PDB entry 5T7G | X-ray diffraction, 1.96 A resolution | chains A and P of the 3 polymer chains in the assembly

# Chain A
Molecule: H-2 class I histocompatibility antigen, D-D alpha chain
Source organism: Mus musculus
UniProtKB: P01900 (HA12_MOUSE); residues 2-276 here correspond to UniProt positions 26-300 (UniProt number = residue number + 24)
Sequence (275 residues; numbered 2 to 276; the number before each row is that of its first residue):
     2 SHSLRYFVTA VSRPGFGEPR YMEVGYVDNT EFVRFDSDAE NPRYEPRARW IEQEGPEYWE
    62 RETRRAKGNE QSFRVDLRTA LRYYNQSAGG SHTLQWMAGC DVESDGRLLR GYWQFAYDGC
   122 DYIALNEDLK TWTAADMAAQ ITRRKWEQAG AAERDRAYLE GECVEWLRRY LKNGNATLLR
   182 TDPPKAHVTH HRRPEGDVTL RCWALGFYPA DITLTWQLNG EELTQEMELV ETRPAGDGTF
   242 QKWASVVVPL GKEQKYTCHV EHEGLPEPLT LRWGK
Disordered / not traced: 275-276
Disulfide bonds: Cys101-Cys164, Cys203-Cys259
Curated features (UniProtKB/Swiss-Prot):
  - region: Gly275, Lys276 (Connecting peptide)
  - glycosylation (N-linked (GlcNAc...) asparagine): Asn86, Asn176

# Chain P
Molecule: Peptide (PT9) of HIV gp120 MN isolate (IGPGRAFYT)
Source organism: Human immunodeficiency virus type 1 group M subtype B (isolate MN)
Sequence (9 residues; numbered 1 to 9; the number before each row is that of its first residue):
     1 IGPGRAFYT

# Chain A / chain P interface
Contacting residue pairs (39):
  Tyr7(A) with Ile1(P), hydrogen bond (side chain-backbone); Gly2(P), hydrogen bond (side chain-backbone); Pro3(P)
  Tyr59(A) with Ile1(P), hydrophobic
  Arg62(A) with Ile1(P)
  Glu63(A) with Ile1(P); Gly2(P), hydrogen bond (side chain-backbone)
  Arg66(A) with Gly2(P); Pro3(P), hydrogen bond (side chain-backbone)
  Asn70(A) with Pro3(P), hydrogen bond (side chain-backbone); Gly4(P); Arg5(P), hydrogen bond (side chain-backbone)
  Ser73(A) with Tyr8(P)
  Phe74(A) with Arg5(P)
  Val76(A) with Tyr8(P), hydrophobic
  Asp77(A) with Arg5(P), salt bridge; Tyr8(P); Thr9(P), hydrogen bond (side chain-backbone)
  Thr80(A) with Thr9(P)
  Tyr84(A) with Thr9(P), hydrogen bond (side chain-backbone)
  Trp97(A) with Pro3(P), hydrophobic; Arg5(P)
  Ala99(A) with Pro3(P), hydrophobic
  Trp114(A) with Pro3(P), hydrophobic; Gly4(P)
  Phe116(A) with Arg5(P)
  Thr143(A) with Thr9(P), hydrogen bond (side chain-backbone)
  Lys146(A) with Thr9(P), hydrogen bond (side chain-backbone)
  Trp147(A) with Phe7(P); Tyr8(P), hydrogen bond (side chain-backbone); Thr9(P)
  Ala150(A) with Phe7(P), hydrophobic
  Ala152(A) with Phe7(P), hydrophobic
  Arg155(A) with Ala6(P)
  Tyr159(A) with Ile1(P), hydrogen bond (side chain-backbone); Gly2(P); Pro3(P)
  Trp167(A) with Ile1(P)
  Tyr171(A) with Ile1(P), hydrogen bond (side chain-backbone)
Interface residues without a listed pair, chain A (28 interface residues in all): Leu5, Tyr123, Glu163

# Summary
28 residues of chain A face 9 of chain P across their interface; the contacts include 13 hydrogen bonds and 1
salt bridge. Among the polar pairs are Asp77(A)-Arg5(P), Tyr7(A)-Ile1(P) and Tyr7(A)-Gly2(P).
Chain A is H-2 class I histocompatibility antigen, D-D alpha chain (Mus musculus) and chain P is Peptide (PT9)
of HIV gp120 MN isolate (IGPGRAFYT) (Human immunodeficiency virus type 1 group M subtype B (isolate MN)); the
structure, Crystal Structure of Murine MHC-I H-2Dd in complex with Murine Beta2-Microglobulin and a Variant of
Peptide ..., was determined by X-ray diffraction, deposited together with 5KD4 and 5KD7.
